6F7V - chains A and B; structure by X-ray diffraction, 3.03 A resolution.

# Chain A (and B)
Molecule: LkcE
Source organism: Streptomyces rochei subsp. volubilis
Notes: EC 1.4.3.4; chain B of this document is another copy of the same molecule, construct and numbering; everything in this record applies to it too
Reference sequence: G4V2H3 (G4V2H3_STRRO); residues 1-438 here = UniProt positions 1-438
Amino-acid sequence (442 residues; each row starts with the number of its first residue; numbers below 1 keep their minus sign (Gly-3 is residue -3)):
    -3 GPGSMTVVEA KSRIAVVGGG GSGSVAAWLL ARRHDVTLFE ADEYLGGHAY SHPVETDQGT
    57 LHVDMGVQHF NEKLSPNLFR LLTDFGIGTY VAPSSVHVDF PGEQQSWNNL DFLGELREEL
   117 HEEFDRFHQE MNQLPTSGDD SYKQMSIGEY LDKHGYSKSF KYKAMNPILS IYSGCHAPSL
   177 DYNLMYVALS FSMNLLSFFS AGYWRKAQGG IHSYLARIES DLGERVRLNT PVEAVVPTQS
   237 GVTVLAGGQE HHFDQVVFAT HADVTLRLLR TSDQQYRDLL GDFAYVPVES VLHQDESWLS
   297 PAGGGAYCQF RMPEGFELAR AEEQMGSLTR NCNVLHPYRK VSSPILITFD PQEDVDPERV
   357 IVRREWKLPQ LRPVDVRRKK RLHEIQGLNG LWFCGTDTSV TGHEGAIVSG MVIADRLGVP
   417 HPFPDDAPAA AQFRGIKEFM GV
Unresolved in the structure: -3 to 3, 134-138 (chain B: -3 to 2, 134-138)
Differences from the reference sequence: expression tag (-3 to 0); engineered mutation Gln64 (Glu in G4V2H3)
Bound ions: Ca2+ near Glu114 (its only coordinating residue here)
Small-molecule neighbours:
  - lc-ka05 (CWH; [(2S,5R,8S,11S)-1-[(2R,3R,5R,6S)-3,5-dimethyl-6-oxidanyl-4-oxidanylidene-oxan-2-yl]-5,11-dimeth yl-8-oxidanyl-13-[[(2S)-2-oxidanylpropanoyl]amino]tridecan-2-yl] ethanoate): Gln64, Leu70, Ser166, Ile167, Tyr168, Ser169, Gly170, Asn179, Met181, Tyr182, Leu185, Ser186, Trp200, Val284, Leu324, Arg326, Phe345, Leu364, Leu367, Val372, Val396, Thr397, Gly398, Gln428
  - FAD (flavin-adenine dinucleotide): Val13, Gly14, Gly15, Gly16, Gly17, Ser18, Gly19, Phe35, Glu36, Ala37, Asp38, Gly42, Gly43, His44, Ala45, Met61, Gly62, Val63, Gln64, His65, Thr226, Pro227, Val228, Ala255, Thr256, His257, Val260, Leu264, Val284, Phe345, Trp362, Leu364, Gly391, Thr392, Gly398, His399, Ala402
From the paper describing this entry:
  - binding site for lc-ka05: Arg326

# Chain A / chain B interface
Pairs across the interface (46; chain A residue first):
  Glu68(A) with His124(B); Gln125(B); Asn128(B), hydrogen bond
  Lys69(A) with Ser188(B), hydrogen bond (side chain-backbone)
  Phe75(A) with Gln125(B); Gln129(B)
  Arg76(A) with Gln129(B)
  Tyr86(A) with Asp121(B)
  Val87(A) with Asp121(B), hydrogen bond (backbone-side chain); Phe195(B), hydrophobic
  Pro89(A) with Phe195(B)
  His117(A) with His332(B)
  Glu118(A) with His332(B), salt bridge
  Asp121(A) with Thr85(B); Tyr86(B); Val87(B), hydrogen bond (side chain-backbone); Arg201(B), salt bridge
  His124(A) with Glu68(B); Tyr199(B)
  Gln125(A) with Glu68(B); Phe75(B); Tyr199(B); Arg201(B)
  Asn128(A) with Glu68(B), hydrogen bond; Lys69(B); Tyr199(B)
  Gln129(A) with Phe75(B); Arg76(B)
  Thr132(A) with Pro424(B)
  Ser188(A) with Lys69(B), hydrogen bond (backbone-side chain)
  Asn190(A) with Asn190(B); Ser196(B)
  Phe195(A) with Val87(B), hydrophobic; Pro89(B)
  Ser196(A) with Asn190(B); Ala197(B)
  Ala197(A) with Ser196(B)
  Tyr199(A) with His124(B); Gln125(B); Asn128(B)
  Arg201(A) with Asp121(B), salt bridge; Gln125(B)
  His332(A) with Phe108(B); His117(B)
  Arg335(A) with Glu114(B), salt bridge
  Pro424(A) with Thr132(B)
Other interface residues (no listed pair), chain A (31 interface residues in all): Thr85, Leu106, Phe108, Glu114, Val330, Ala423
Other interface residues (no listed pair), chain B (29 interface residues in all): Leu106, Val330, Arg335

# In short
Chain A and chain B form an interface of 31 and 29 residues respectively; the contacts include 6 hydrogen
bonds and 4 salt bridges. Polar contacts include Glu118(A)-His332(B), Asp121(A)-Arg201(B) and
Arg335(A)-Glu114(B). Bound to chain A: flavin-adenine dinucleotide and lc-ka05. The paper reports a binding
site for lc-ka05 at Arg326(A).
Chain A and chain B are both LkcE (Streptomyces rochei subsp. volubilis); the structure, Crystal structure of
LkcE E64Q mutant in complex with LC-KA05, was determined by X-ray diffraction together with 6F32, 6F7L and
6FJH from the same study.
